Entry 3P3E (X-ray diffraction, 1.28 A resolution); this record covers chain A.

[Chain A]
Protein: UDP-3-O-[3-hydroxymyristoyl] N-acetylglucosamine deacetylase
From: Pseudomonas aeruginosa
Notes: EC 3.5.1.-
Reference sequence: P47205 (LPXC_PSEAE); residues 1-299 here = UniProt positions 1-299
Amino-acid sequence (299 residues; row label = number of the first residue in the row):
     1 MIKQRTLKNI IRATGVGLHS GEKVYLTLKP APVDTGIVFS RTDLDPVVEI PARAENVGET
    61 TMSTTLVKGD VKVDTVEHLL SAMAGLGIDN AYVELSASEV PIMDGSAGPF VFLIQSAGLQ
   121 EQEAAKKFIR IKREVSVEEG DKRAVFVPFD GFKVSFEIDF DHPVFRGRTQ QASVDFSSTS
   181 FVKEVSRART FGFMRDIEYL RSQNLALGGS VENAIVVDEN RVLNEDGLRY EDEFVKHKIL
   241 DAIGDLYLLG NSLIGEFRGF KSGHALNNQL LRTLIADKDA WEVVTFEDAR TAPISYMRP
Disordered / not traced: 298-299
Differences from the reference sequence: engineered mutation Ser40 (Cys in P47205)
Ion coordination: Zn2+ site 1: His78, His237, Asp241 (together with 3P3); Zn2+ site 2: His162, Glu219
Residues lining bound ligands: 3P3 (N-[(1S,2R)-2-hydroxy-1-(hydroxycarbamoyl)propyl]-4-(4-phenylbuta-1,3-diyn-1-yl)benzamide): Leu18, Met62, Glu77, His78, Thr190, Phe191, Gly192, Ile197, Leu200, Arg201, Ala206, Gly209, Ser210, Val211, Ala214, Val216, His237, Lys238, Asp241, His264
Curated features (UniProtKB/Swiss-Prot):
  - active site: His264 (Proton donor)
  - binding site (Zn(2+)): His78, His237, Asp241

[Overview]
Chain A binds compound 3P3. His78, His237 and Asp241 coordinate Zn2+ site 1. His162 and Glu219 coordinate Zn2+
site 2. From UniProt: active-site residue His264 and 3 Zn2+-binding residues.
Chain A is UDP-3-O-[3-hydroxymyristoyl] N-acetylglucosamine deacetylase (Pseudomonas aeruginosa); the
structure, Crystal Structure of the PSEUDOMONAS AERUGINOSA LpxC/LPC-009 complex, was determined by X-ray
diffraction, deposited together with 3P3C and 3P3G.
